5DCE - chains B and D of the 4 polymer chains in the assembly; structure by X-ray diffraction, 2.23 A resolution.

== Chain B (and D) ==
Name: Phospho-2-dehydro-3-deoxyheptonate aldolase
Organism: Neisseria meningitidis serogroup B (strain MC58)
Notes: EC 2.5.1.54; chain D of this document is another copy of the same molecule, construct and numbering; everything in this record applies to it too
UniProt: Q9K169 (Q9K169_NEIMB); residue numbers follow UniProt; this construct covers 1-351
Chain sequence (351 residues; row label = number of the first residue in the row):
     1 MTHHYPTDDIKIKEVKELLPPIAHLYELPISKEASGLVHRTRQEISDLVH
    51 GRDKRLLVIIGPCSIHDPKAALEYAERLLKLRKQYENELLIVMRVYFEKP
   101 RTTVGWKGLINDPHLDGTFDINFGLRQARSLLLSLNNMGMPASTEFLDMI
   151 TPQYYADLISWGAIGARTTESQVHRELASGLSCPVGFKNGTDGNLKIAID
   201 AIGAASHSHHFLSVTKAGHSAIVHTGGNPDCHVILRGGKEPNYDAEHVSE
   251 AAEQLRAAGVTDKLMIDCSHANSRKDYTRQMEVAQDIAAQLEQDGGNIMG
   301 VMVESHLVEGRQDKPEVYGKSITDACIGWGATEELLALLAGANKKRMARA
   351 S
Not modelled in the structure: 1-7, 350-351 (chain D: 1-2, 351)
Metal / ion sites: Mn2+: Cys-63, His-270, Glu-304, Asp-324
Ligand contacts:
  - tryptophan (TRP), molecule 1: Asp-8, Asp-9, Ile-12, Val-15
  - tryptophan (TRP), molecule 2: Met-149, Pro-152, Gln-153, Ala-156, Leu-177, Gly-180, Leu-181, Ser-182, Phe-211, Ser-213, Val-214, Lys-216, Val-223

== Chain B / chain D interface ==
Residue-residue contacts - 16 pairs, chain B then chain D:
  Glu-17(B) / Ile-22(D)
  Leu-19(B) / Ile-22(D)
  Leu-19(B) / Tyr-26(D)  hydrophobic
  Ile-22(B) / Glu-17(D)
  Ile-22(B) / Leu-19(D)  hydrophobic
  Ala-23(B) / Ala-23(D)  hydrophobic
  Tyr-26(B) / Leu-19(D)  hydrophobic
  Tyr-26(B) / Asn-122(D)
  Tyr-26(B) / Phe-123(D)
  Tyr-26(B) / Arg-126(D)
  Glu-27(B) / Glu-27(D)
  Glu-27(B) / Arg-126(D)  salt bridge
  Asn-122(B) / Tyr-26(D)
  Phe-123(B) / Tyr-26(D)  hydrogen bond (backbone-side chain)
  Arg-126(B) / Glu-27(D)  salt bridge
  Ala-217(B) / Glu-17(D)
Interface residues without a listed pair, chain B (13 interface residues in all): Leu-18, Pro-20, His-219
Interface residues without a listed pair, chain D (12 interface residues in all): Pro-20, Ala-217, His-219

== Summary ==
13 residues of chain B and 12 residues of chain D are in contact, with 1 hydrogen bond and 2 salt bridges.
Polar pairs include Glu-27(B)/Arg-126(D) and Phe-123(B)/Tyr-26(D). Bound to chain B: tryptophan. The Mn2+ site
is built by Cys-63(B), His-270(B), Glu-304(B) and Asp-324(B).
Chain B and chain D are both Phospho-2-dehydro-3-deoxyheptonate aldolase (Neisseria meningitidis serogroup B
(strain MC58)); the structure, Neisseria meningitidis 3-deoxy-D-arabino-heptulosonate 7-phosphate synthase
regulated (Tryptophan), was determined by X-ray diffraction together with 4UCG from the same study.
